Entry 7UAE (electron microscopy, 2.60 A resolution); this record covers chain A.

[Chain A]
Protein: Meprin A subunit alpha
Source organism: Homo sapiens
Notes: EC 3.4.24.18
UniProtKB: Q16819 (MEP1A_HUMAN); numbering as in UniProt (aligned over 22-600)
Sequence (587 residues; each row starts with the number of its first residue):
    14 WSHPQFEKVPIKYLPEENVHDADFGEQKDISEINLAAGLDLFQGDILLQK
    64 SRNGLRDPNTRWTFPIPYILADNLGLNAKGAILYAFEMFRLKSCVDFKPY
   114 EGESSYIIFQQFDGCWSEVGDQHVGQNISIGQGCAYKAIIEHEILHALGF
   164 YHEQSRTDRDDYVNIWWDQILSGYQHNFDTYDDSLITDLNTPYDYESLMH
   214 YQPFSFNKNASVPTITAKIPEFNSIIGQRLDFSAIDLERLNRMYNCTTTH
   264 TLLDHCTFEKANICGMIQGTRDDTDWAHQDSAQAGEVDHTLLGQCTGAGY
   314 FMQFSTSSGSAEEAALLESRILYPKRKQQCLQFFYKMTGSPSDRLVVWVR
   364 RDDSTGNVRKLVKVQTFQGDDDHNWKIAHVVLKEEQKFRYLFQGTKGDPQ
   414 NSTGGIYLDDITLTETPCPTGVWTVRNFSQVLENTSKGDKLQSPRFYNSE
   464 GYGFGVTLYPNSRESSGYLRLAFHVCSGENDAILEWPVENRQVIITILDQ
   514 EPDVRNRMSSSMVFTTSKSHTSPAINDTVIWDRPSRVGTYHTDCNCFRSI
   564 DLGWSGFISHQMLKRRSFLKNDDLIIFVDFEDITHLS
Not modelled in the structure: 14-65
Construct notes: expression tag (14-21)
Disulfide bonds: Cys107-Cys259, Cys128-Cys147, Cys269-Cys277, Cys343-Cys431, Cys557-Cys559
Glycans and other covalent adducts: N-acetylglucosamine (NAG) linked to Asn140, Asn222, Asn258, Asn440, Asn539; glycan linked to Asn414
Ion coordination: Zn2+: His155, His159, His165; Ca2+ site 1: Thr270, Glu272, Asp301, Thr303, Tyr313, Asp422; Ca2+ site 2: Gly282, Asp285, Thr287, Asp288
What the authors report for this chain:
  - mutagenesis - C308A: unchanged catalytic activity on large substrates

[In short]
N-acetylglucosamine is covalently linked to Asn140, Asn222, Asn258, Asn440 and Asn539. His155, His159 and
His165 coordinate Zn2+. Thr270, Glu272, Asp301, Thr303, Tyr313 and Asp422 coordinate Ca2+ site 1. From the
paper: C308A leaves catalytic activity on large substrates unchanged.
Chain A is Meprin A subunit alpha (Homo sapiens); the structure, Human meprin alpha (active state), was
determined by electron microscopy (same publication as 7UAB, 7UAC, 7UAF and 7UAI).
